Entry 4HSB (X-ray diffraction, 1.90 A resolution); this record covers chains A and B of the 3 polymer chains in the assembly.

# Chain A
Molecule: Probable DNA-3-methyladenine glycosylase 2
From: Schizosaccharomyces pombe 972h-
Notes: EC 3.2.2.21
Reference sequence: O94468 (MAG2_SCHPO); numbering as in UniProt (aligned over 1-213)
Amino-acid sequence (217 residues; each row starts with the number of its first residue; numbers below 1 keep their minus sign (Gly-3 is residue -3)):
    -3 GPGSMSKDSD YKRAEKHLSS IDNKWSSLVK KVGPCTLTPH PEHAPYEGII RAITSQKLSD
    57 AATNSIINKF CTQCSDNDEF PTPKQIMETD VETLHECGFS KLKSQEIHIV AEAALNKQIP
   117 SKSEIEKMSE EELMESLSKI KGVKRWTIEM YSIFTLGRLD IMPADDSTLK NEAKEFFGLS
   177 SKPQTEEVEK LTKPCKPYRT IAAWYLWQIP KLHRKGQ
Disordered / not traced: -3 to 4, 210-213
Sequence notes: expression tag (-3 to 0)
UniProt features mapped onto this chain:
  - binding site (DNA): Lys53, Leu54, Ser61, His91, Gly94, Ser96, Lys97, Lys99, Glu102, Lys137, Gly138, Lys140, Thr143, Ser163, Thr164
  - mutagenesis: Lys53 (K53G: Looses the ability to bind abasic DNA), Asp56 (D56S: Endows DNA glycosylase activity)
Reported in the primary citation:
  - binding site for the 11-nt DNA strand: Leu54
  - conformationally variable residues (order/disorder transition): Lys53
  - mutagenesis - D56S: increased catalytic activity on  A
  - binding site for the 11-nt DNA strand (chain B): Ser163

# Chain B
Molecule: 11-nt DNA strand
Sequence (11 nucleotides; numbered 2 to 12; the number before each row is that of its first residue):
     2 GGACTXACGG G
Modified positions: 3DR (1',2'-dideoxyribofuranose-5'-phosphate) at position 7

# How chain A and chain B interact
Contacting residue pairs (22; chain A residue first):
  Gln52(A) with DA8(B), sugar contact; DC9(B), sugar contact
  Leu98(A) with DG10(B), sugar contact; DG11(B), sugar contact
  Glu102(A) with DG10(B), sugar contact
  Lys137(A) with DG10(B), phosphate contact; DG11(B), salt bridge to the phosphate
  Gly138(A) with DC9(B), phosphate contact; DG10(B), hydrogen bond to the phosphate
  Val139(A) with DG10(B), phosphate contact
  Lys140(A) with DC9(B), hydrogen bond to the phosphate; DG10(B), salt bridge to the phosphate
  Arg141(A) with DC9(B), phosphate contact
  Trp142(A) with DA8(B), phosphate contact; DC9(B), hydrogen bond to the phosphate
  Thr143(A) with DA8(B), phosphate contact; DC9(B), hydrogen bond to the phosphate
  Asp161(A) with DA8(B), phosphate contact
  Asp162(A) with DA8(B), phosphate contact
  Ser163(A) with 3DR_7(B), sugar contact; DA8(B), hydrogen bond to the phosphate
  Thr164(A) with 3DR_7(B), phosphate contact
Interface residues without a listed pair, chain A (17 interface residues in all): Lys53, Ile136, Asn167

# Summary
The interface between chain A and chain B involves 17 residues on one side and 5 on the other; the contacts
include 5 hydrogen bonds and 2 salt bridges. Polar contacts include Gly138(A)-DG10(B), Lys140(A)-DC9(B) and
Trp142(A)-DC9(B). From the paper: a binding site for the 11-nt DNA strand at Leu54(A); D56S of chain A
increases catalytic activity on  A.
Chain A is Probable DNA-3-methyladenine glycosylase 2 (Schizosaccharomyces pombe 972h-) and chain B is an
11-nt DNA strand; the structure, S. pombe 3-methyladenine DNA glycosylase-like protein Mag2 bound to damaged
DNA, was determined by X-ray diffraction.
